7VGR - chains E and F of the 6 polymer chains in the assembly; structure by electron microscopy, 2.70 A resolution.

== Chain E ==
Name: YN7756_1 Fab light chain
Organism: Mus musculus
Notes: antibody fragment or engineered binder
Amino-acid sequence (218 residues; row label = number of the first residue in the row):
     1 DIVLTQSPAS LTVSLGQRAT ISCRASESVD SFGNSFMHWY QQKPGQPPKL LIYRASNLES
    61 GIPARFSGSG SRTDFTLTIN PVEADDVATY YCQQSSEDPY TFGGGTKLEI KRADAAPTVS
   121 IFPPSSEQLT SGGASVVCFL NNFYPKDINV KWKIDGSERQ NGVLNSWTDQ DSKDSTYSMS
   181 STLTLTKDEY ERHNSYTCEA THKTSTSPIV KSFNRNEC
Disulfides: Cys23-Cys92, Cys138-Cys198

== Chain F ==
Name: YN7756_1 Fab heavy chain
Organism: Mus musculus
Notes: antibody fragment or engineered binder
Amino-acid sequence (236 residues; row label = number of the first residue in the row):
     1 EVQLQQSGAE LVRPGSSVKI SCKGSGYVFS NYWMNWVKQR PGQGLEWIGQ IYPGDGDTNY
    61 NGKFKGKATL TADKSSSTAY MQLSSLTSED SAVYFCASGY LGENYVMDFW GQGTSVTVSS
   121 AKTTPPSVYP LAPGSAAQTN SMVTLGCLVK GYFPEPVTVT WNSGSLSSGV HTFPAVLQSD
   181 LYTLSSSVTV PSSTWPSETV TCNVAHPASS TKVDKKIVPR DCGCKPCICT VPEVSS
Not modelled in the structure: 221-236
Disulfides: Cys22-Cys96, Cys147-Cys202

== Chain E / chain F interface ==
Contacting residue pairs (67):
  Phe36(E) with Tyr105(F), hydrophobic
  His38(E) with Tyr105(F), hydrogen bond (side chain-backbone); Val106(F)
  Tyr40(E) with Met107(F), hydrogen bond (side chain-backbone); Trp110(F), hydrophobic
  Gln42(E) with Gln39(F), hydrogen bond; Leu45(F)
  Pro47(E) with Phe95(F), hydrophobic; Trp110(F), hydrophobic; Gly111(F)
  Pro48(E) with Leu45(F), hydrophobic; Trp110(F), hydrogen bond (backbone-side chain)
  Leu50(E) with Val106(F), hydrophobic; Met107(F)
  Glu59(E) with Tyr100(F); Asp108(F)
  Ser60(E) with Tyr100(F)
  Gln93(E) with Met107(F)
  Ser95(E) with Tyr105(F), hydrogen bond (side chain-backbone)
  Asp98(E) with Trp47(F); Tyr60(F)
  Pro99(E) with Asn61(F)
  Tyr100(E) with Trp47(F); Gln50(F); Asn104(F)
  Phe102(E) with Leu45(F), hydrophobic; Trp47(F)
  Ser120(E) with Thr144(F)
  Phe122(E) with Leu131(F), hydrophobic; Ala132(F); Thr144(F); Leu145(F); Gly146(F)
  Pro123(E) with Ala132(F); Gly134(F); Arg220(F), hydrogen bond (backbone-side chain)
  Pro124(E) with Arg220(F), hydrogen bond (backbone-side chain)
  Ser125(E) with Tyr129(F); Pro130(F), hydrogen bond (side chain-backbone); Arg220(F)
  Ser126(E) with Arg220(F)
  Glu127(E) with Tyr129(F); Pro130(F); Lys215(F), salt bridge
  Gln128(E) with Tyr129(F)
  Ser131(E) with Tyr129(F), hydrogen bond
  Phe139(E) with Gly146(F); Phe173(F), hydrophobic; Ser187(F)
  Asn141(E) with His171(F); Phe173(F); Ser187(F)
  Leu164(E) with Val176(F), hydrophobic
  Ser166(E) with Phe173(F); Pro174(F), hydrogen bond (side chain-backbone)
  Trp167(E) with Pro174(F)
  Thr168(E) with Phe173(F); Pro174(F)
  Ser178(E) with His171(F), hydrogen bond; Phe173(F)
  Met179(E) with Phe173(F)
  Ser180(E) with Phe173(F)
  Thr182(E) with Ser185(F)
  Lys211(E) with Gln138(F)
  Phe213(E) with Ser135(F)
  Glu217(E) with Ser135(F)
  Cys218(E) with Gly134(F)
Interface residues without a listed pair, chain E (44 interface residues in all): Tyr53, Tyr91, Ile121, Val137, Asn142, Thr184
Interface residues without a listed pair, chain F (43 interface residues in all): Val37, Gly44, Glu46, Asn59, Pro133, Leu148, Lys150, Thr172, Ala175, Ser186

== Overview ==
44 residues of chain E face 43 of chain F across their interface, with 11 hydrogen bonds and 1 salt bridge.
Polar contacts include Glu127(E)-Lys215(F), His38(E)-Tyr105(F) and Tyr40(E)-Met107(F).
Chain E is YN7756_1 Fab light chain and chain F is YN7756_1 Fab heavy chain, both from Mus musculus; the
structure, SARS-CoV-2 M protein dimer (long form) in complex with YN7756_1 Fab, was determined by electron
microscopy together with 7VGS from the same study.
